Entry 5FTA (X-ray diffraction, 2.64 A resolution); this record covers chains C and D of the 4 polymer chains in the assembly.

== Chain C (and D) ==
Protein: Btb/poz domain-containing adapter for CUL3-mediated rhoa degradation protein 3
Organism: Homo sapiens
Notes: fragment: btb domain; chain D of this document is another copy of the same molecule, construct and numbering; everything in this record applies to it too
Reference sequence: Q9H3F6 (BACD3_HUMAN); residues 26-135 here = UniProt positions 26-135
Sequence (112 residues; each row starts with the number of its first residue):
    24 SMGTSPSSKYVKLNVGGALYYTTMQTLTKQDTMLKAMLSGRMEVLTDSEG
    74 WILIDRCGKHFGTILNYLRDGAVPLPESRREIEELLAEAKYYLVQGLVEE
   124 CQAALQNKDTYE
Unresolved in the structure: 24-31, 129-135 (chain D: 24-31, 131-135)
Construct notes: expression tag (24-25); engineered mutation Leu61 (Phe in Q9H3F6)
Ion coordination: Hg2+ near Cys80 (its only coordinating residue here)

== How chain C and chain D interact ==
Contacting residue pairs - 23 pairs, chain C then chain D:
  Tyr33(C) with Leu76(D), hydrogen bond (side chain-backbone); Ile77(D); Asp78(D)
  Tyr43(C) with Gly39(D)
  Tyr44(C) with Asn37(D); Gly39(D), hydrogen bond (backbone-backbone); Gly40(D); Asp78(D)
  Thr45(C) with Asp78(D), hydrogen bond
  Thr46(C) with Asp78(D), hydrogen bond
  Thr49(C) with Asp78(D), hydrogen bond
  Asn89(C) with Cys80(D)
  Arg92(C) with Asp78(D), salt bridge; Arg79(D); Cys80(D)
  Asp93(C) with Arg79(D), salt bridge; Ala110(D)
  Pro97(C) with Arg103(D), hydrogen bond (backbone-side chain); Glu106(D); Glu107(D)
  Leu98(C) with Arg103(D), hydrogen bond (backbone-side chain)
  Pro99(C) with Arg103(D)
  Glu104(C) with Arg103(D), salt bridge
Also at the interface, not in a pair above, chain C (15 interface residues in all): Leu42, Thr86
Also at the interface, not in a pair above, chain D (13 interface residues in all): Leu68

== Summary ==
15 residues of chain C face 13 of chain D across their interface, with 7 hydrogen bonds and 3 salt bridges.
Among the polar pairs are Arg92(C)-Asp78(D), Asp93(C)-Arg79(D) and Glu104(C)-Arg103(D).
Chain C and chain D are both Btb/poz domain-containing adapter for CUL3-mediated rhoa degradation protein 3
(Homo sapiens); the structure, Crystal structure of the N-terminal BTB domain of human KCTD10, was determined
by X-ray diffraction, deposited together with 4UIJ, 5A15, 5A6R and 4CRH.
